1YUM - chains A and D of the 4 polymer chains in the assembly; structure by X-ray diffraction, 1.70 A resolution.

# Chain A (and D)
Molecule: 'Probable nicotinate-nucleotide adenylyltransferase
Organism: Pseudomonas aeruginosa
Notes: EC 2.7.7.18; chain D of this document is another copy of the same molecule, construct and numbering; everything in this record applies to it too
UniProtKB: Q9HX21 (NADD_PSEAE); residue numbers follow UniProt; this construct covers 1-214
Sequence (242 residues; row label = number of the first residue in the row; numbers below 1 keep their minus sign (Met-19 is residue -19)):
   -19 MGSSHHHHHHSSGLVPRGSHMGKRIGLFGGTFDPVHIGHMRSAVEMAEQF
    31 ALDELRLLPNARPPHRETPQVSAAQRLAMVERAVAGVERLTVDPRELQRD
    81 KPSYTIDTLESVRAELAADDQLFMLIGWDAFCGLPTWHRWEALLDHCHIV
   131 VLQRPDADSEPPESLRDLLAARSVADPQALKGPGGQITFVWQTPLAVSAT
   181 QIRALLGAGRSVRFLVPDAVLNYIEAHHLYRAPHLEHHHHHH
Disordered / not traced: -19 to 1, 214-222
Construct notes: expression tag (-19 to 0, 215-222)
Small-molecule neighbours: nicotinate mononucleotide (NCN): Asn40, Tyr84, Thr85, Ile86, Ala110, Trp117, His118

# Chain A / chain D interface
Contacting residue pairs - 6 pairs, chain A then chain D:
  Ala184(A) - Ala184(D)  hydrophobic
  Gly187(A) - Ala188(D)
  Ala188(A) - Gly187(D)
  Ala188(A) - Ala212(D)
  Arg190(A) - Pro213(D)
  Ala212(A) - Ala188(D)
Interface residues without a listed pair, chain A (6 interface residues in all): Pro213
Interface residues without a listed pair, chain D (6 interface residues in all): Arg190

# In short
Chain A and chain D each contribute 6 residues to their interface. Chain A binds nicotinate mononucleotide.
Chain A and chain D are both 'Probable nicotinate-nucleotide adenylyltransferase (Pseudomonas aeruginosa); the
structure, Crystal Structure of Nicotinic Acid Mononucleotide Adenylyltransferase from Pseudomonas aeruginosa,
was determined by X-ray diffraction, deposited together with 1YUL and 1YUN.
